PDB entry 5AG7 | X-ray diffraction, 2.60 A resolution | chain A

Chain A:
Protein: Glycylpeptide N-tetradecanoyltransferase
Source organism: Leishmania major
Notes: EC 2.3.1.97
UniProt: Q4Q5S8 (Q4Q5S8_LEIMA); residues 5-421 here = UniProt positions 5-421
Chain sequence (438 residues; row label = number of the first residue in the row; numbers below 1 keep their minus sign (Met-16 is residue -16)):
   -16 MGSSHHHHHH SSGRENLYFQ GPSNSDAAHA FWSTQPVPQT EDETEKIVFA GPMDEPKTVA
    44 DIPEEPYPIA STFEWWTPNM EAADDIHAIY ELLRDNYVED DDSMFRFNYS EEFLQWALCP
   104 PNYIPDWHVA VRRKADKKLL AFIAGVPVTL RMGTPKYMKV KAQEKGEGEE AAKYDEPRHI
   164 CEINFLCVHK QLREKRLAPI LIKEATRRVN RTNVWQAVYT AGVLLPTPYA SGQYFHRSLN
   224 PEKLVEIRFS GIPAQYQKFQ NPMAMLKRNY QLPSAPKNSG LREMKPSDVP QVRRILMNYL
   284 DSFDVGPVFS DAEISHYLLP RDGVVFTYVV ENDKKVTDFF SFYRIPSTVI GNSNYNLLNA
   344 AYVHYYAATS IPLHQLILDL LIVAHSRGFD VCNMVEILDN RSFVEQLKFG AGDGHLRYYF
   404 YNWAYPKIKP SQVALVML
Unresolved in the structure: -16 to 10
Differences from the reference sequence: expression tag (-16 to 4)
Ligand contacts:
  - tetradecanoyl-coa (MYA): Ala11, His12, Ala13, Phe14, Trp15, Asn79, Tyr80, Val81, Ile166, Asn167, Phe168, Leu169, Cys170, Val171, Leu175, Arg176, Glu177, Lys178, Arg179, Leu180, Ala181, Pro182, Ile185, Thr189, Val192, Asn193, Val197, Trp198, Gln199, Ala200, Tyr202, Thr203, Ala204, Val206, Leu208, Tyr404
  - XXL (ethyl (3-oxo-2,3-dihydro-4H-1,4-benzoxazin-4-yl)acetate): Val81, Glu82, Asp83, Phe88, Arg89, Phe90, Tyr217, His219, Phe232, Ser330, Leu341, Tyr345, Asn376

Overview:
Bound to chain A: compound XXL and tetradecanoyl-coa.
Chain A is Glycylpeptide N-tetradecanoyltransferase (Leishmania major); the structure, Crystal structure of
leishmania major N-myristoyltransferase (nmt) with bound myristoyl-CoA and a benzomorpholine ligand, was
determined by X-ray diffraction (same publication as 5AG4, 5AG5, 5AG6 and 5AGE).
